PDB entry 5W7R | X-ray diffraction, 2.50 A resolution | chain A

Chain A:
Name: OxaC
Organism: Penicillium oxalicum
Reference sequence: A0A1B2TT09 (A0A1B2TT09_PENOX); residues 1-405 here = UniProt positions 1-405
Amino-acid sequence (429 residues; numbered -23 to 405; the number before each row is that of its first residue; numbers below 1 keep their minus sign (Met-23 is residue -23)):
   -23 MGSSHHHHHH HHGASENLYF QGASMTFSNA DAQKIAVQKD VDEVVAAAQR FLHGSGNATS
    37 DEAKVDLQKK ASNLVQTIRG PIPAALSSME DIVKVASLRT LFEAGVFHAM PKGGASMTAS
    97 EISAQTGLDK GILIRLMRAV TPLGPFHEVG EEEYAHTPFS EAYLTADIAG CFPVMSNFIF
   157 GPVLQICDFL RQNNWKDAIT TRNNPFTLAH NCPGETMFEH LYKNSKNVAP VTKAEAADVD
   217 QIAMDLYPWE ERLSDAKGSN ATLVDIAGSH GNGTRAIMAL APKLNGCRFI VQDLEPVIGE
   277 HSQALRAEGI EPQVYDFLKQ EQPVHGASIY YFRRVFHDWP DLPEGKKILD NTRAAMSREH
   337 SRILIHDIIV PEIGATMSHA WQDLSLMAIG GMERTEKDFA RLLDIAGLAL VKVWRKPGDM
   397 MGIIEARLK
Disordered / not traced: -23 to 7, 34-35
Differences from the reference sequence: expression tag (-23 to 0)
Residues lining bound ligands:
  - oxaline (9Z7; (3E,7aR,12aS)-3-[(1H-imidazol-4-yl)methylidene]-6,12-dimethoxy-7a-(2-methylbut-3-en-2-yl)-7a,12-dihydro-1H,5H-imidazo[1 ',2':1,2]pyrido[2,3-b]indole-2,5(3H)-dione): Cys147, Val150, Met151, Ile155, Met193, Ala210, Glu211, Ala213, Asp214, Val215, Asp216, Arg310, His313, Asp314, Trp357, Gln358, Ser361, Leu362, Ile365, Glu369
  - S-adenosylhomocysteine (SAH): Phe194, Tyr198, Glu211, Asp241, Ala243, Gly244, Ser245, His246, Asp269, Leu270, Val273, Tyr291, Asp292, Phe293, Leu294, Arg309, Arg310, Val311, Asp314, Trp315
From the paper describing this entry:
  - catalytic residues: His313, Glu369
  - catalytic residues: Asp314 (proposed by the authors, not directly observed)
  - mutagenesis - D314A: unchanged catalytic activity

In short:
Chain A binds oxaline and S-adenosylhomocysteine. From the paper: catalytic residues His313, Glu369 and
Asp314; D314A leaves catalytic activity unchanged.
Chain A is OxaC (Penicillium oxalicum); the structure, Crystal structure of OxaC in complex with SAH and
oxaline, was determined by X-ray diffraction (same publication as 5W7K, 5W7M, 5W7P and 5W7S).
